7VWZ - chains C and 1 of the 10 polymer chains in the assembly; structure by electron microscopy, 4.00 A resolution.

# Chain C
Protein: DNA-directed RNA polymerase subunit beta
Source organism: Escherichia coli K-12
Notes: EC 2.7.7.6
UniProtKB: P0A8V2 (RPOB_ECOLI); residues 1-1342 here = UniProt positions 1-1342
Sequence (1342 residues; row label = number of the first residue in the row):
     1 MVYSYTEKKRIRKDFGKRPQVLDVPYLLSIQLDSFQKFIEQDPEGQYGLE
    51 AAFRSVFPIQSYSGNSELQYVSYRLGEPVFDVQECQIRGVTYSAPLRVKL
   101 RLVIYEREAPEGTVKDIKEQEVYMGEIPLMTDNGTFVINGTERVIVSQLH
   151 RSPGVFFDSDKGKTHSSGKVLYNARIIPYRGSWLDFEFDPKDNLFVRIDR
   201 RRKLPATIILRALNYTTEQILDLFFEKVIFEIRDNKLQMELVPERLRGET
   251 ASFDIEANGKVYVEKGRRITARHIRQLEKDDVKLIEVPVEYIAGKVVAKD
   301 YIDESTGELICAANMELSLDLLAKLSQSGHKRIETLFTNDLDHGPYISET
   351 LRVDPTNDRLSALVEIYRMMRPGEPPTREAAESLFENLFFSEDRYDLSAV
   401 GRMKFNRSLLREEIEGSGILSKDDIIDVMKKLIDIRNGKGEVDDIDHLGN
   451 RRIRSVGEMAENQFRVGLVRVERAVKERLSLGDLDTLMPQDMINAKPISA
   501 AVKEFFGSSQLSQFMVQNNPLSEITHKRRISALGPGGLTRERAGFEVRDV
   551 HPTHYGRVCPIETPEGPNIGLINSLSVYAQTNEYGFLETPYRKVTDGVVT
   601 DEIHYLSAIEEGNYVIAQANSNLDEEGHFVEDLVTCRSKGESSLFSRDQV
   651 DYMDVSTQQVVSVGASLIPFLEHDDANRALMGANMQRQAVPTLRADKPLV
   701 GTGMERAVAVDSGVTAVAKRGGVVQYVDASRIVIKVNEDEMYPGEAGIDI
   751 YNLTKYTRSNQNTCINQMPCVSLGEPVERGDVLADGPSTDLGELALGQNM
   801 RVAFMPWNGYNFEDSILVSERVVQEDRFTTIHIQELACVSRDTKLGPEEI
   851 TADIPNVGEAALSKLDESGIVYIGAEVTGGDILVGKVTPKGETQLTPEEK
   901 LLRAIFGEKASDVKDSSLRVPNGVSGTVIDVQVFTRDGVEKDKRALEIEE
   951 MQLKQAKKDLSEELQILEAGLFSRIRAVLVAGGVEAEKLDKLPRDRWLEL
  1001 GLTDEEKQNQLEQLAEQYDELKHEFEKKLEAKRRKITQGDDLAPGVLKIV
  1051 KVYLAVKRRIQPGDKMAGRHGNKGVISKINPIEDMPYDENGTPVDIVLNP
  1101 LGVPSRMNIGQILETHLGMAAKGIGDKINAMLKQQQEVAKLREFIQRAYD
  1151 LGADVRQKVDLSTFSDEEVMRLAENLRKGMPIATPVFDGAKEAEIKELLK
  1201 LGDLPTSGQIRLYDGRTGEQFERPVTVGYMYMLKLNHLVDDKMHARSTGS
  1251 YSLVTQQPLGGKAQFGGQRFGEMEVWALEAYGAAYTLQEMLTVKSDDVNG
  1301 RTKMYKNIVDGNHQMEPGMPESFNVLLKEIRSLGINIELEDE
Not modelled in the structure: 1-2, 375
Sequence notes: engineered mutation Val-516 (Asp in P0A8V2)
Swiss-Prot annotation at these positions:
  - modified residue (N6-acetyllysine): Lys-1022, Lys-1200
  - mutagenesis: Ile-561 (I561S: Resistant to antibiotics salinamide A and B), Ile-569 (I569S: Resistant to antibiotics salinamide A and B), Ala-665 (A665E: Resistant to antibiotics salinamide A and B), Asp-675 (D675A/G: Resistant to antibiotics salinamide A and B), Asn-677 (N677H/K: Resistant to antibiotics salinamide A and B), Leu-680 (L680M: Resistant to antibiotics salinamide A and B), Glu-813 (E813K: Disrupts the enzyme's active center)

# Chain 1
Molecule: micF promoter DNA forward strand
Sequence (70 nucleotides; each row starts with the number of its first residue):
    20 GTATTTGACAGCACTGAATGTCAAAACAAAACCTTCACTCGCAACTATAA
    70 TGGGAGCTGTCACGGATGCA
Not modelled in the structure: 20-24

# Chain C / chain 1 interface
Pairs across the interface - 11 pairs, chain C then chain 1:
  Arg-175(C) / DT79(1)  hydrogen bond to the base
  Trp-183(C) / DG78(1)  base contact
  Trp-183(C) / DT79(1)  base contact
  Asp-185(C) / DT79(1)  base contact
  Asp-199(C) / DG78(1)  hydrogen bond to the base
  Arg-371(C) / DG73(1)  hydrogen bond to the base
  Arg-470(C) / DG75(1)  salt bridge to the phosphate
  Arg-473(C) / DG75(1)  salt bridge to the phosphate
  Leu-538(C) / DT79(1)  phosphate contact
  Arg-542(C) / DT79(1)  salt bridge to the phosphate
  Arg-542(C) / DC80(1)  hydrogen bond to the phosphate
Also at the interface, not in a pair above, chain C (13 interface residues in all): Arg-151, Arg-200, Arg-394, Glu-541
Also at the interface, not in a pair above, chain 1 (6 interface residues in all): DA74

# Summary
13 residues of chain C and 6 residues of chain 1 are in contact; the contacts include 4 hydrogen bonds and 3
salt bridges. Among the polar pairs are Arg-175(C)/DT79(1), Asp-199(C)/DG78(1) and Arg-371(C)/DG73(1). Curated
annotation (UniProt) lists 7 mutagenesis sites on chain C.
Chain C is DNA-directed RNA polymerase subunit beta (Escherichia coli K-12) and chain 1 is micF promoter DNA
forward strand; the structure, Cryo-EM structure of Rob-dependent transcription activation complex in a unique
conformation, was determined by electron microscopy together with 7VWY from the same study.
